PDB entry 4QK1 | X-ray diffraction, 1.60 A resolution | chain A

[Chain A]
Name: Carbonic anhydrase 2
Organism: Homo sapiens
Notes: EC 4.2.1.1
UniProtKB: P00918 (CAH2_HUMAN); the author numbering skips numbers that UniProt does not, so the offset changes along the chain: 1-125 = UniProt 1-125; 127-261 = UniProt 126-260
Chain sequence (260 residues; row label = number of the first residue in the row; note: 1 number in that range is skipped by the numbering (no residue carries it; nothing is unmodelled there)):
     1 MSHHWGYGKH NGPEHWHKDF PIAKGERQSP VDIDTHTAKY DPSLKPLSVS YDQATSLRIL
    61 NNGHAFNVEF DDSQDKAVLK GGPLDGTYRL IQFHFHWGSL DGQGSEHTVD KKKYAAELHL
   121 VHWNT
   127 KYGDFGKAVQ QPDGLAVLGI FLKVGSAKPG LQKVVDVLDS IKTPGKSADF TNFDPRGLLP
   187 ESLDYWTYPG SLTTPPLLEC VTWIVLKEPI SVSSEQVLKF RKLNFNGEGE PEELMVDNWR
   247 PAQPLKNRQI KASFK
Not modelled in the structure: 1-3
Sequence notes: engineered mutation Pro170 (Lys169 in P00918)
Curated features (UniProtKB/Swiss-Prot):
  - active site: His64 (Proton donor/acceptor)
  - binding site (Zn(2+)): His94, His96, His119
  - binding site (substrate): Thr199, Thr200
  - site: Tyr7 (Fine-tunes the proton-transfer properties of H-64), Asn62 (Fine-tunes the proton-transfer properties of H-64), Asn67 (Fine-tunes the proton-transfer properties of H-64), Gln92 (Involved in the binding of some activators, including histamine and L-histidine)
  - modified residue: Ser2 (N-acetylserine), Ser166 (Phosphoserine), Ser173 (Phosphoserine)
Bound ions: Zn2+: His94, His96, His119
Reported in the primary citation:
  - mutagenesis - K170P (TM 56 degC): decreased stability
  - mutagenesis - K170P (2-fold): decreased catalytic activity on kcat/KM
  - mutagenesis - K170P: unchanged catalytic activity on kB
  - conformationally variable residues (loop rearrangement): Asn230 to Leu240

[In short]
His94, His96 and His119 form the Zn2+ site. UniProt lists active-site residue His64, 3 Zn2+-binding residues
and substrate-binding residues Thr199 and Thr200. The paper reports that K170P reduces stability;
conformational variability at Asn230.
Chain A is Carbonic anhydrase 2 (Homo sapiens); the structure, Structural and Catalytic Effects of Proline
Substitution and Surface Loop Deletion in the Extended Active Site ..., was determined by X-ray diffraction
(same publication as 4QK2 and 4QK3).
